Entry 3J3Q (electron microscopy); this record covers chains b5 and b6 of the 1356 polymer chains in the assembly.

# Chain b5 (and b6)
Protein: capsid protein
Source organism: Human immunodeficiency virus 1
Notes: chain b6 of this document is another copy of the same molecule, construct and numbering; everything in this record applies to it too
UniProt: Q79791 (Q79791_9HIV1); residues 1-231 here correspond to UniProt positions 133-363 (UniProt number = residue number + 132)
Sequence (231 residues; row label = number of the first residue in the row):
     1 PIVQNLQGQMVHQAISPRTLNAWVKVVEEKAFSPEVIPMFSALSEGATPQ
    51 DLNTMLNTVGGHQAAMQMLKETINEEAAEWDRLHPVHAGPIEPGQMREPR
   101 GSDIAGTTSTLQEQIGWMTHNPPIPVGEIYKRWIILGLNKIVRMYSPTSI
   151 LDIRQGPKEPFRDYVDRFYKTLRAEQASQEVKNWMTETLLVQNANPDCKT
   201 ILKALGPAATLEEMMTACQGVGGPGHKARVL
Sequence notes: engineered mutation E92 (Ala224 in Q79791)
Cystine bridges: C198-C218

# Interface between chain b5 and chain b6
Residue-residue contacts (58):
  Q7(b5) - Q7(b6)
  V11(b5) - L6(b6)
  Q13(b5) - L6(b6)
  Q13(b5) - Q7(b6)
  Q13(b5) - E45(b6)
  A14(b5) - E45(b6)
  I15(b5) - A42(b6)
  I15(b5) - E45(b6)
  P17(b5) - A42(b6)
  P17(b5) - L43(b6)
  R18(b5) - R18(b6)
  R18(b5) - A22(b6)
  L20(b5) - P38(b6)
  L20(b5) - M39(b6)
  L20(b5) - A42(b6)
  N21(b5) - V26(b6)
  N21(b5) - M39(b6)
  V24(b5) - M39(b6)
  E28(b5) - L231(b6)
  F32(b5) - A228(b6)
  T54(b5) - P38(b6)
  N57(b5) - E35(b6)
  N57(b5) - P38(b6)
  T58(b5) - E35(b6)
  T58(b5) - P38(b6)
  T58(b5) - M39(b6)
  G60(b5) - R173(b6)
  G61(b5) - L231(b6)
  H62(b5) - D166(b6)
  H62(b5) - A228(b6)
  H62(b5) - L231(b6)
  Q63(b5) - D166(b6)
  Q63(b5) - Y169(b6)
  Q63(b5) - K170(b6)
  Q63(b5) - R173(b6)
  A64(b5) - V165(b6)
  A64(b5) - D166(b6)
  A64(b5) - L211(b6)
  A64(b5) - M215(b6)
  Q67(b5) - Y169(b6)
  Q67(b5) - L211(b6)
  M68(b5) - L211(b6)
  M68(b5) - M215(b6)
  E71(b5) - T210(b6)
  E71(b5) - L211(b6)
  E75(b5) - T210(b6)
  E75(b5) - E212(b6)
  K140(b5) - E212(b6)
  M144(b5) - R162(b6)
  M144(b5) - E212(b6)
  M144(b5) - M215(b6)
  M144(b5) - T216(b6)
  Y145(b5) - R162(b6)
  Y145(b5) - M215(b6)
  Y145(b5) - G225(b6)
  Y145(b5) - H226(b6)
  Y145(b5) - K227(b6)
  P147(b5) - H226(b6)
Other interface residues (no listed pair), chain b5 (35 interface residues in all): V3, L6, S16, V27, V59, A65, S146
Other interface residues (no listed pair), chain b6 (31 interface residues in all): N5, G8, T19, R229

# Summary
35 residues of chain b5 and 31 residues of chain b6 are in contact.
Both chains are capsid protein (Human immunodeficiency virus 1). Entry 3J3Q (Atomic-level structure of the
entire HIV-1 capsid) was determined by electron microscopy, deposited together with 3J4F, 3J34 and 3J3Y.
